Entry 7WZV (X-ray diffraction, 1.90 A resolution); this record covers chain A.

# Chain A
Protein: 4Fe-4S cluster-binding domain-containing protein
From: Streptomyces spectabilis
UniProtKB: A8WEZ7 (A8WEZ7_STRST); residues 1-302 here = UniProt positions 1-302
Sequence (322 residues; each row starts with the number of its first residue; numbers below 1 keep their minus sign (Met-19 is residue -19)):
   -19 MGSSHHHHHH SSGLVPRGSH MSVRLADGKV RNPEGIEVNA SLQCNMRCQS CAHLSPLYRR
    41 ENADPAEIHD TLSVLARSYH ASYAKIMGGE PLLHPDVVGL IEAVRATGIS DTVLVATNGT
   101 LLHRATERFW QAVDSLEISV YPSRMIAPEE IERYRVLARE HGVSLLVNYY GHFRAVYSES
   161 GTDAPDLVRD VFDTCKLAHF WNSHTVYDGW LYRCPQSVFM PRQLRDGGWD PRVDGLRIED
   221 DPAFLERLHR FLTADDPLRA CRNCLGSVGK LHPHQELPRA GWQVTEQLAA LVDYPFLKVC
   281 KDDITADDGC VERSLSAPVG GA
Unresolved in the structure: -19 to 2
Construct notes: initiating methionine (-19); expression tag (-18 to 0); conflict Ala269 (Glu in A8WEZ7), Ala270 (Glu in A8WEZ7)
Bound ions: 4Fe-4S cluster Fe site 1: Cys24, Cys28, Cys31 (together with S-adenosylmethionine); Na+: Glu130 (shared with 1 residue of chain B); 4Fe-4S cluster Fe site 2: Cys175, Cys194, Cys241, Cys244
Ligand contacts:
  - 7P8 ((1S,2R,4S,5R)-2,4-bis(methylamino)-6-[(2S,3R,4S,6R)-6-methyl-3,4-bis(oxidanyl)oxan-2-yl]oxy-cyclohexane-1,3,5-triol): Glu17, Ala32, His33, Lys65, Met67, Glu117, Asn148, Tyr150, Leu177, Trp181, Ser183, Pro195, Asp288, Val291
  - S-adenosylmethionine (SAM): Ser30, Cys31, Ala32, His33, Met67, Gly68, Gly69, Glu70, Ala96, Thr97, Asn98, Glu117, Ser119, Tyr121, Tyr150, Phe153, Arg154, Val156, Cys290
  - 4Fe-4S cluster (SF4), molecule 1: Cys24, Met26, Arg27, Cys28, Cys31, Ser35, Pro36, Gly68, Gly69, Asn98, Tyr121, Phe153
  - 4Fe-4S cluster (SF4), molecule 2: Val171, Phe172, Cys175, Leu177, Ala178, Cys194, Gln196, Ser197, Leu238, Ala240, Cys241, Cys244, Gly246

# Summary
Bound to chain A: 4Fe-4S cluster, S-adenosylmethionine and compound 7P8. Cys24, Cys28 and Cys31 coordinate
4Fe-4S cluster Fe site 1. Cys175, Cys194, Cys241 and Cys244 coordinate 4Fe-4S cluster Fe site 2.
Chain A is 4Fe-4S cluster-binding domain-containing protein (Streptomyces spectabilis); the structure, The
structure of a Twitch Radical SAM Dehydrogenase SpeY, was determined by X-ray diffraction, deposited together
with 7WZX and 7X0B.
